3WMU - chains A and B; structure by X-ray diffraction, 1.10 A resolution.

== Chain A (and B) ==
Name: Lectin
From: Mytilus galloprovincialis
Notes: chain B of this document is another copy of the same molecule, construct and numbering; everything in this record applies to it too
Reference sequence: B3EWR1 (LEC_MYTGA); numbering as in UniProt (aligned over 1-149)
Amino-acid sequence (153 residues; each row starts with the number of its first residue; numbers below 1 keep their minus sign (Gly-3 is residue -3)):
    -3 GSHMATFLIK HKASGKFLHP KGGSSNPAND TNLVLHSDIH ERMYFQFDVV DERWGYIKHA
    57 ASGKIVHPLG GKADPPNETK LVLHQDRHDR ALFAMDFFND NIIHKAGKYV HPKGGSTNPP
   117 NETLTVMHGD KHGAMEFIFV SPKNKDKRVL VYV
Unresolved in the structure: -3 to -2 (chain B: fully traced)
Construct notes: expression tag (-3 to 0); engineered mutation Ala1 (Thr in B3EWR1)
Reported in the primary citation:
  - self-association interface (contacts with another copy of this molecule): Phe93, Phe94
  - mutagenesis - F93D/F94S: abolished binding to another copy of this molecule

== Chain A / chain B interface ==
Pairs across the interface (33; chain A residue first):
  Glu48(A) - Phe93(B)
  Glu48(A) - Arg144(B)
  Glu48(A) - Val145(B)
  Glu48(A) - Leu146(B)
  Arg49(A) - Phe93(B)  hydrogen bond (side chain-backbone)
  Arg49(A) - Phe94(B)
  Arg49(A) - Arg144(B)
  Ala90(A) - Phe94(B)  hydrophobic
  Met91(A) - Phe94(B)
  Asp92(A) - Phe94(B)
  Phe93(A) - Glu48(B)
  Phe93(A) - Arg49(B)  hydrogen bond (backbone-side chain)
  Phe93(A) - Phe93(B)  hydrophobic
  Phe93(A) - Tyr148(B)  hydrophobic
  Phe94(A) - Arg49(B)
  Phe94(A) - Ala90(B)  hydrophobic
  Phe94(A) - Met91(B)
  Phe94(A) - Asp92(B)
  Phe94(A) - Phe94(B)  hydrophobic
  Phe94(A) - Tyr148(B)
  Asn95(A) - Asn95(B)  hydrogen bond
  Lys143(A) - Asp47(B)  salt bridge
  Arg144(A) - Glu48(B)
  Arg144(A) - Arg49(B)
  Val145(A) - Glu48(B)
  Leu146(A) - Val45(B)  hydrophobic
  Leu146(A) - Glu48(B)
  Leu146(A) - Tyr148(B)  hydrophobic
  Tyr148(A) - Phe94(B)
  Tyr148(A) - Leu146(B)  hydrophobic
  Tyr148(A) - Tyr148(B)
  Val149(A) - Tyr148(B)
  Val149(A) - Val149(B)
Also at the interface, not in a pair above, chain A (15 interface residues in all): Val45

== Overview ==
The chain A/chain B interface involves 15 residues from each chain; the contacts include 3 hydrogen bonds and
1 salt bridge. Polar contacts include Lys143(A)-Asp47(B), Arg49(A)-Phe93(B) and Asn95(A)-Asn95(B). The paper
reports that F93D/F94S of chain A abolish binding to another copy of this molecule; a self-association
interface involving Phe93(A) and Phe94(A).
Both chains are Lectin (Mytilus galloprovincialis). Entry 3WMU (The structure of an anti-cancer lectin mytilec
apo-form from the mussel Mytilus galloprovincialis) was determined by X-ray diffraction, deposited together
with 3WMV.
